Entry 6VTT (electron microscopy, 3.70 A resolution); this record covers chains E and H of the 8 polymer chains in the assembly.

[Chain E]
Name: Envelope glycoprotein gp120
Organism: Human immunodeficiency virus 1
Amino-acid sequence (471 residues; each row starts with the number of its first residue; note: 16 numbers in that range are skipped by the numbering (no residue carries them; nothing is unmodelled there); a row labelled like 187A-187D holds insertion residues (187A, then the next letters in order)):
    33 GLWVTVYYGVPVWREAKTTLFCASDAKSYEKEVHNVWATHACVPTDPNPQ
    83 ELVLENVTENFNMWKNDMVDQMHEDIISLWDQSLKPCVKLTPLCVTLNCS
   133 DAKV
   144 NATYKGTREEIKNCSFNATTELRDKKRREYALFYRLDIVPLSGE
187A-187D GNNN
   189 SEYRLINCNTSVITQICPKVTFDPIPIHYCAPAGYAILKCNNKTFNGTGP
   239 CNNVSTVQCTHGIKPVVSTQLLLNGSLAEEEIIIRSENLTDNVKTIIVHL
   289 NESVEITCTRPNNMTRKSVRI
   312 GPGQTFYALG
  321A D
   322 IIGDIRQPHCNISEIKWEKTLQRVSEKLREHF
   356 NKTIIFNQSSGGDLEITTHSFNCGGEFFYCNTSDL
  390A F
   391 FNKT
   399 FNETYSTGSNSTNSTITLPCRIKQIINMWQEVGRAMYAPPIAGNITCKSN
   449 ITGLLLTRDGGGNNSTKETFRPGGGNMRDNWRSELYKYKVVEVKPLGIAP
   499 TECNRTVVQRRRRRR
Unresolved in the structure: 33, 61-63, 144-151, 187A-187D, 399-409, 460-463, 505-513
Disulfide bonds: Cys54-Cys74, Cys126-Cys196, Cys131-Cys157, Cys218-Cys247, Cys228-Cys239, Cys296-Cys331, Cys378-Cys445, Cys385-Cys418
Glycans and other covalent adducts: N-acetylglucosamine (NAG) linked to Asn88, Asn130, Asn156, Asn160, Asn197, Asn230, Asn234, Asn241, Asn262, Asn276, Asn289, Asn301, Asn332, Asn356, Asn362, Asn386, Asn442, Asn448, Asn502

[Chain H]
Name: VRC26.25 Heavy Chain
Organism: Homo sapiens
Amino-acid sequence (257 residues; row label = number of the first residue in the row; a row labelled like 82A-82C holds insertion residues (82A, then the next letters in order)):
     1 QVQLVESGGGVVQPGTSLRLSCAASQFRFDGYGMHWVRQAPGKGLEWVAS
    51 IS
   52A H
    53 DGIKKYHAEKVWGRFTISRDNSKNTLYLQM
82A-82C NSL
    83 RPEDTALYYCAKDLREDE
100A-100Z CEEWWSDYYDFGKQLPCAKSRGGLVG
   101 I
101A-101B AD
   102 NWGQGTMVTVSSASTKGPSVFPLAPSSKSTSGGTAALGCLVKDYFPEPVT
   152 VSWNSGALTSGVHTFPAVLQSSGLYSLSSVVTVPSSSLGTQTYICNVNHK
   202 PSNTKVDKRVEPKSCDKGLEVLFQ
Unresolved in the structure: 1, 113-225
Modified positions: Tyr100H (O-sulfo-L-tyrosine; TYS); Tyr100I (O-sulfo-L-tyrosine; TYS)
Disulfide bonds: Cys22-Cys92, Cys100A-Cys100Q

[How chain E and chain H interact]
Pairs across the interface - 4 pairs, chain E then chain H:
  Arg166(E) - Tyr100H(H)
  Arg166(E) - Asp100J(H)
  Asp167(E) - Phe100K(H)
  Lys169(E) - Asp100J(H)  salt bridge
Also at the interface, not in a pair above, chain E (5 interface residues in all): Thr123, Thr162
Also at the interface, not in a pair above, chain H (5 interface residues in all): Tyr100I, Gly100L

[Summary]
Chain E and chain H each contribute 5 residues to their interface, with 1 salt bridge. The salt-bridged pair
is Lys169(E)-Asp100J(H). N-acetylglucosamine is covalently linked to Asn88(E), Asn130(E), Asn156(E),
Asn160(E), Asn197(E) and Asn230(E) and 13 more.
Chain E is Envelope glycoprotein gp120 (Human immunodeficiency virus 1) and chain H is VRC26.25 Heavy Chain
(Homo sapiens); the structure, Cryo-EM Structure of CAP256-VRC26.25 Fab bound to HIV-1 Env trimer
CAP256.wk34.c80 SOSIP.RnS2, was determined by electron microscopy (same publication as 6VRW).
